PDB entry 8UT7 | electron microscopy, 2.70 A resolution | chains G and C of the 5 polymer chains in the assembly

== Chain G ==
Name: H3D28 pFab HC Fv_polyA
From: Mus musculus
Amino-acid sequence (126 residues; each row starts with the number of its first residue; X marks 126 residues of unknown identity (built as UNK)):
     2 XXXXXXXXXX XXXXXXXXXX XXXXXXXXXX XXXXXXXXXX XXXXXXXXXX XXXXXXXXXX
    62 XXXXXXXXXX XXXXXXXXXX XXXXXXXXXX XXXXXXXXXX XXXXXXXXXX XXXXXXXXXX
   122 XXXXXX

== Chain C ==
Name: Hemagglutinin
From: Influenza A virus
UniProtKB: C6KNH7 (C6KNH7_9INFA); residues 1-504 here correspond to UniProt positions 17-520 (UniProt number = residue number + 16)
Amino-acid sequence (557 residues; each row starts with the number of its first residue):
     1 QKLPGNDNST ATLCLGHHAV PNGTIVKTIT NDQIEVTNAT ELVQSSSTGE ICDSPHQILD
    61 GKNCTLIDAL LGDPQCDGFQ NKKWDLFVER SKAYSNCFPY DVPDYASLRS LVASSGTLEF
   121 NNESFNWTGV TQNGTSSACI RRSKNSFFSR LNWLTHLNFK YPALNVTMPN NEQFDKLYIW
   181 GVHHPGTDKD QIFLYAQASG RITVSTKRSQ QTVSPNIGSR PRVRNIPSRI SIYWTIVKPG
   241 DILLINSTGN LIAPRGYFKI RSGKSSIMRS DAPIGKCNSE CITPNGSIPN DKPFQNVNRI
   301 TYGACPRYVK QNTLKLATGM RNVPEKQTRG IFGAIAGFIE NGWEGMVDGW YGFRHQNSEG
   361 RGQAADLKST QAAIDQINGK LNRLIGKTNE KFHQIEKEFS EVEGRIQDLE KYVEDTKIDL
   421 WSYNAELLVA LENQHTIDLT DSEMNKLFEK TKKQLRENAE DMGNGCFKIY HKCDNACIGS
   481 IRNGTYDHDV YRDEALNNRF QIKGGSGYIP EAPRDGQAYV RKDGEWVLLS TFLGSGLNDI
   541 FEAQKIEWHE GHHHHHH
Unresolved in the structure: 1-7, 326-333, 503-557
Cystine bridges: Cys-14/Cys-466, Cys-64/Cys-76, Cys-97/Cys-139, Cys-281/Cys-305
Glycans and other covalent adducts: N-acetylglucosamine (NAG) linked to Asn-38, Asn-63, Asn-133, Asn-165, Asn-246, Asn-285, Asn-483
Sequence notes: conflict Phe-98 (Tyr114 in C6KNH7); expression tag (505-557)

== How chain G and chain C interact ==
Chain C residues in contact with chain G, 8 residues: Thr-318, Leu-367, Lys-368, Gln-371, Ile-374, Asn-378, Leu-381, Ile-385

== Overview ==
No residue of chain G is in contact with chain C. Covalently linked N-acetylglucosamine: at Asn-38(C),
Asn-63(C), Asn-133(C), Asn-165(C), Asn-246(C) and Asn-285(C) and 1 more.
Here chain G is H3D28 pFab HC Fv_polyA (Mus musculus) and chain C is Hemagglutinin (Influenza A virus). Entry
8UT7 (CryoEM structure of A/Perth/16/2009 H3 in complex with polyclonal Fab from mice immunized with H3 stem
...) was determined by electron microscopy, deposited together with 8UT4, 8UT6, 8UT8, 8UT9 and 8UWA.
